Entry 4RE8 (X-ray diffraction, 2.16 A resolution); this record covers chain B.

[Chain B]
Name: Nuclear receptor subfamily 4 group A member 1
Source organism: Homo sapiens
UniProt: P22736 (NR4A1_HUMAN); residues 20-267 here correspond to UniProt positions 351-598 (UniProt number = residue number + 331)
Amino-acid sequence (256 residues; row label = number of the first residue in the row):
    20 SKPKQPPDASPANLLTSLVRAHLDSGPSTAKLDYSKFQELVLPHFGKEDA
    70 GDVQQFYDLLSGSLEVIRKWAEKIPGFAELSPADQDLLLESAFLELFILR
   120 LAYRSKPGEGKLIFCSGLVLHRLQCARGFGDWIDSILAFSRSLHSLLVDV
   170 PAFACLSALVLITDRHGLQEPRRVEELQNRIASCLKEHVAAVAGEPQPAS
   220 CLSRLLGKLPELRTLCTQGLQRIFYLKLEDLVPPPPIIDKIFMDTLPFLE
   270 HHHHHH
Not modelled in the structure: 20-30, 63-65, 212-218, 268-275
Construct notes: expression tag (268-275)
UniProt features mapped onto this chain:
  - region: P190 to G213 (Binds lipopolysaccharide), P253 to T264 (AF-2)
  - modified residue: S20 (Phosphoserine)
What the authors report for this chain:
  - post-translational modification sites: S202
  - mutagenesis - S202D: abolished binding to Nix
  - mutagenesis - S202D: abolished localization to THPN

[In short]
From the paper: S202D abolishes binding to Nix; a modification site at S202.
Chain B is Nuclear receptor subfamily 4 group A member 1 (Homo sapiens); the structure, Crystal Structure of
TR3 LBD in complex with Molecule 5, was determined by X-ray diffraction, deposited together with 4REE, 4REF,
4WHF and 4WHG.
